3CI7 - chains C and D of the 4 polymer chains in the assembly; structure by X-ray diffraction, 1.40 A resolution.

# Chain C (and D)
Name: bovine pancreatic trypsin inhibitor
Notes: chain D of this document is another copy of the same molecule, construct and numbering; everything in this record applies to it too
Chain sequence (58 residues; row label = number of the first residue in the row):
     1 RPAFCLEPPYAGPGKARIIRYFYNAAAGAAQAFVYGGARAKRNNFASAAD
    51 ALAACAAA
Disulfide bonds: C5-C55

# Interface between chain C and chain D
Residue-residue contacts - 15 pairs, chain C then chain D:
  G14(C) with R17(D)
  K15(C) with R17(D)
  A16(C) with R17(D), hydrogen bond (backbone-side chain)
  R17(C) with G14(D); K15(D), hydrogen bond (side chain-backbone); A16(D), hydrogen bond (side chain-backbone); R17(D); V34(D)
  I19(C) with A32(D), hydrophobic; F33(D); V34(D), hydrophobic
  A32(C) with I19(D)
  F33(C) with I19(D), hydrophobic
  V34(C) with R17(D); I19(D), hydrophobic
Other interface residues (no listed pair), chain C (10 interface residues in all): Y35, G36

# Summary
Chain C and chain D form an interface of 10 and 8 residues respectively; the contacts include 3 hydrogen
bonds. Among the polar pairs are A16(C)-R17(D) and R17(C)-K15(D).
Chain C and chain D are both bovine pancreatic trypsin inhibitor; the structure, Crystal structure of a
simplified BPTI containing 20 alanines, was determined by X-ray diffraction (same publication as 2ZJX).
